PDB entry 5NL0 | X-ray diffraction, 5.40 A resolution (low resolution: residue-level contacts below are approximate; hydrogen-bond / salt-bridge calls are withheld) | chains H and J of the 11 polymer chains in the assembly

Chain H:
Molecule: Histone H2B 1.1
Source organism: Xenopus laevis
Reference sequence: P02281 (H2B11_XENLA); residues 1-122 here correspond to UniProt positions 5-126 (UniProt number = residue number + 4)
Chain sequence (122 residues; numbered 1 to 122; the number before each row is that of its first residue):
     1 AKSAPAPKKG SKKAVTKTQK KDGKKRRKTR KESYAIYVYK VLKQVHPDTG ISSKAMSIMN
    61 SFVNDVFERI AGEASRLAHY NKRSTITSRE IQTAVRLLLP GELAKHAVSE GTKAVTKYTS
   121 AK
Unresolved in the structure: 1-26
Differences from the reference sequence: engineered mutation Thr29 (Ser33 in P02281)
UniProt features mapped onto this chain:
  - modified residue: Lys2 (N6-acetyllysine), Lys9 (N6-acetyllysine), Ser11 (Phosphoserine), Lys12 (N6-acetyllysine), Lys17 (N6-acetyllysine)
  - glycosylation: Ser109 (O-linked (GlcNAc) serine)
  - cross-link: Lys117 (Glycyl lysine isopeptide (Lys-Gly) (interchain with G-Cter in ubiquitin))

Chain J:
Molecule: 197-nt DNA strand
Source organism: synthetic construct
Sequence (197 nucleotides; row label = number of the first residue in the row; numbers below 1 keep their minus sign (DA-98 is residue -98)):
   -98 ACTACGTAAT ATTGGCCAGC TAGGATATCA CAATCCCGGT GCCGAGGCCG CTCAATTGGT
   -38 CGTAGACAGC TCTAGCACCG CTTAAACGCA CGTACGGATT CCGTACGTGC GTTTAAGCGG
    22 TGCTAGAGCT GTCTACGACC AATTGAGCGG CCTCGGCACC GGGATTGTGA TATCCTAGCT
    82 GGCCAATATT ACGTAGT
Unresolved in the structure: -98 to -97, 97-98

Chain H / chain J interface:
Residue-residue contacts (16; chain H residue first):
  Thr29(H) with DC30(J)
  Arg30(H) with DA-45(J)
  Glu32(H) with DA-45(J)
  Tyr39(H) with DA-54(J); DG-53(J)
  Gly50(H) with DG-53(J)
  Ile51(H) with DA-54(J); DG-53(J)
  Ser52(H) with DA-54(J)
  Ser53(H) with DA-54(J)
  Arg83(H) with DG-34(J); DA-33(J)
  Ser84(H) with DA-35(J); DG-34(J)
  Thr85(H) with DA-35(J); DG-34(J)
Other interface residues (no listed pair), chain H (12 interface residues in all): Lys82

Summary:
The interface between chain H and chain J involves 12 residues on one side and 7 on the other.
Chain H is Histone H2B 1.1 (Xenopus laevis) and chain J is a 197-nt DNA strand (synthetic construct); the
structure, Crystal structure of a 197-bp palindromic 601L nucleosome in complex with linker histone H1, was
determined by X-ray diffraction.
